PDB entry 3JRI | X-ray diffraction, 3.11 A resolution | chains A and C of the 4 polymer chains in the assembly

# Chain A
Molecule: DNA-binding protein fis
Source organism: Escherichia coli
UniProtKB: P0A6R3 (FIS_ECOLI); residues 1-98 here = UniProt positions 1-98
Amino-acid sequence (98 residues; each row starts with the number of its first residue):
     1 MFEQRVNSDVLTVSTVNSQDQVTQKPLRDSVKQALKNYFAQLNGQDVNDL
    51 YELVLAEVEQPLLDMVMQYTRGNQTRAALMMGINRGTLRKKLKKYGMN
Disordered / not traced: 1-7
Curated features (UniProtKB/Swiss-Prot):
  - DNA-binding region: Gln-74 to Lys-93 (H-T-H motif)
  - region: Asn-17 to Gly-44 (Required for the stimulation of HIN-mediated recombination)

# Chain C
Molecule: 27-nt DNA strand
Sequence (27 nucleotides; numbered 1 to 27; the number before each row is that of its first residue):
     1 AAATTTGTTGTAATTTGTAGCAAATTT

# Chain A / chain C interface
Pairs across the interface (10; chain A residue first):
  Gly-82(A) / DG17(C)  phosphate contact
  Ile-83(A) / DG17(C)  phosphate contact
  Asn-84(A) / DG17(C)  hydrogen bond to the phosphate
  Asn-84(A) / DT18(C)  base contact
  Arg-85(A) / DG20(C)  base contact
  Thr-87(A) / DT16(C)  sugar contact
  Thr-87(A) / DG17(C)  hydrogen bond to the phosphate
  Lys-90(A) / DT15(C)  sugar contact
  Lys-90(A) / DT16(C)  salt bridge to the phosphate
  Lys-91(A) / DT16(C)  salt bridge to the phosphate

# Summary
Chain A and chain C form an interface of 7 and 5 residues respectively, with 2 hydrogen bonds and 2 salt
bridges. Polar pairs include Asn-84(A)/DG17(C), Thr-87(A)/DG17(C) and Lys-90(A)/DT16(C).
Chain A is DNA-binding protein fis (Escherichia coli) and chain C is a 27-nt DNA strand; the structure,
Crystal structure of Fis bound to 27 bp non consensus sequence DNA F23, was determined by X-ray diffraction
together with 3IV5, 3JR9, 3JRA, 3JRB, 3JRC, 3JRD and 4 further entries from the same study.
